Entry 9AUJ (X-ray diffraction, 1.49 A resolution); this record covers chain A.

== Chain A ==
Name: 3C-like proteinase nsp5
Organism: Severe acute respiratory syndrome coronavirus 2
Notes: EC 3.4.22.69
UniProtKB: P0DTD1 (R1AB_SARS2); residues 1-306 here correspond to UniProt positions 3264-3569 (UniProt number = residue number + 3263)
Sequence (306 residues; each row starts with the number of its first residue):
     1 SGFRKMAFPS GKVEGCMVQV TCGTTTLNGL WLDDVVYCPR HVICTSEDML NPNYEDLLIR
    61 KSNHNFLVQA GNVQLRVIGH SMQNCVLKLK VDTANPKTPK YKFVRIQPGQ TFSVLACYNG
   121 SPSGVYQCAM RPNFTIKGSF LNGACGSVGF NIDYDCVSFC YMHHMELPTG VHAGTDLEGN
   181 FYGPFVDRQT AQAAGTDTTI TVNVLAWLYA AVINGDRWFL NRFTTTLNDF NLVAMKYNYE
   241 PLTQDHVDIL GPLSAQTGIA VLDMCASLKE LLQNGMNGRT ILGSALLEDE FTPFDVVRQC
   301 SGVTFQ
Disordered / not traced: 306
Differences from the reference sequence: engineered mutation Ala144 (Ser3407 in P0DTD1)
Glycans and other covalent adducts: Paxlovid, bound form (4WI) linked to Cys145
Residues lining bound ligands: Paxlovid, bound form (4WI; (1R,2S,5S)-N-{(1E,2S)-1-imino-3-[(3S)-2-oxopyrrolidin-3-yl]propan-2-yl}-6,6-dimethyl-3-[3-methyl-N-(trifluoroacetyl)-L-valyl]-3-azabicyclo[3.1.0]hexane-2-carboxamide): Ser1, His41, Met49, Tyr54, Phe140, Leu141, Asn142, Gly143, Ala144, His163, His164, Met165, Glu166, Leu167, Pro168, His172, Asp187, Arg188, Gln189, Thr190, Gln192
Swiss-Prot annotation at these positions:
  - active site: His41 (For 3CL-PRO activity), Cys145 (Nucleophile)
  - site: Gln306 (Cleavage)
  - cross-link (Glycyl lysine isopeptide (Lys-Gly)): Lys5 (interchain with G-Cter in ubiquitin), Lys90 (interchain with G-Cter in ubiquitin)
Reported in the primary citation:
  - mutagenesis - S144A: decreased binding to Paxlovid, bound form
  - mutagenesis - T135I: unchanged binding to Paxlovid, bound form
  - mutagenesis - S144A (3.9-fold), A173V: decreased catalytic activity
  - binding site for Paxlovid, bound form: Gly143
  - mutagenesis - A173V (16-fold): decreased binding to nirmatrelvir
  - mutagenesis - T21I, L50F, T135I, T304I: unchanged binding to nirmatrelvir
  - binding site for Paxlovid, bound form: Cys145 (citing earlier work)

== Overview ==
Paxlovid, bound form is covalently linked to Cys145. Curated annotation (UniProt) lists active-site residues
His41 and Cys145. The paper reports a binding site for Paxlovid, bound form at Gly143 and Cys145; S144A and
A173V reduce catalytic activity; 6 substitutions were tested in all.
Chain A is 3C-like proteinase nsp5 (Severe acute respiratory syndrome coronavirus 2); the structure, Structure
of SARS-CoV-2 Mpro mutant (S144A) in complex with Nirmatrelvir (PF-07321332), was determined by X-ray
diffraction, deposited together with 9AUK, 9AUL, 9AUM, 9AUN and 9AUO.
